PDB entry 6IXN | X-ray diffraction, 1.87 A resolution | chains A and B

== Chain A (and B) ==
Name: Isocitrate dehydrogenase
Source organism: Ostreococcus tauri
Notes: chain B of this document is another copy of the same molecule, construct and numbering; everything in this record applies to it too
Reference sequence: A0A1Y5IEA9 (A0A1Y5IEA9_OSTTA); residues 20-429 here correspond to UniProt positions 61-470 (UniProt number = residue number + 41)
Chain sequence (418 residues; each row starts with the number of its first residue):
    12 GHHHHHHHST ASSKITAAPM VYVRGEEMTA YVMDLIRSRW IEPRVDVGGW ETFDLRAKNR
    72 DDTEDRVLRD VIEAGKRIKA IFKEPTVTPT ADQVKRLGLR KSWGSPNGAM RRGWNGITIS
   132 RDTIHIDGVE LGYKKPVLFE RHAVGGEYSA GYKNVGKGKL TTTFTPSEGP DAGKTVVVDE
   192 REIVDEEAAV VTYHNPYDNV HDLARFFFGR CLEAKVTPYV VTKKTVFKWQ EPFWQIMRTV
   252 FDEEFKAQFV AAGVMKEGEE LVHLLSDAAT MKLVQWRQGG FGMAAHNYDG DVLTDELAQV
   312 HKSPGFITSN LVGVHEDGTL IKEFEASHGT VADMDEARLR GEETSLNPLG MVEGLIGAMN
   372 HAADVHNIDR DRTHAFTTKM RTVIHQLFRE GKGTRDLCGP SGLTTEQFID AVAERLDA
Unresolved in the structure: 12-23, 429
Construct notes: expression tag (12-19)
Ligand contacts:
  - citrate anion (FLC), molecule 1: Thr99, Ser116, Asn118, Arg122, Arg132, Arg152, Tyr159, Asp302, Glu336, Ser338
  - citrate anion (FLC), molecule 2: Lys234, Val237, Asp278
  - NAD (nicotinamide-adenine-dinucleotide), molecule 1: Lys94, Pro96, Thr97, Val98, Thr99, Asn118, Pro315, Gly316, His339, Gly340, Thr341, Val342, Ala343, Asp344, Met345, Ser356, Leu357, Asn358, Asp407
  - NAD, molecule 2: Thr236, Leu276, Asp278, Ala279, Met282, Lys283

== Chain A / chain B interface ==
Contacting residue pairs - 170 pairs, chain A then chain B:
  Thr99(A) - Thr236(B)
  Pro100(A) - Lys239(B)  hydrogen bond (backbone-side chain)
  Asp103(A) - Arg249(B)  salt bridge
  Ser113(A) - Lys239(B)  hydrogen bond
  Trp114(A) - Lys239(B)  hydrogen bond (backbone-side chain)
  Gly115(A) - Lys239(B)
  Glu158(A) - Tyr204(B)  hydrogen bond
  Glu158(A) - Phe238(B)
  Glu158(A) - Trp240(B)
  Tyr159(A) - Lys234(B)
  Tyr159(A) - Val237(B)  hydrophobic
  Tyr159(A) - Phe238(B)
  Ser160(A) - Arg192(B)  hydrogen bond (backbone-side chain)
  Ala161(A) - Arg192(B)
  Ala161(A) - Trp240(B)  hydrophobic
  Gly162(A) - Asp190(B)
  Gly162(A) - Arg192(B)
  Tyr163(A) - Val189(B)
  Tyr163(A) - Lys239(B)
  Tyr163(A) - Trp240(B)  hydrophobic
  Lys164(A) - Val187(B)
  Asn165(A) - Trp240(B)  hydrogen bond (side chain-backbone)
  Asn165(A) - Pro243(B)
  Val166(A) - Phe175(B)  hydrophobic
  Gly167(A) - Phe175(B)
  Lys168(A) - Phe175(B)
  Lys168(A) - Pro177(B)
  Lys168(A) - Ser178(B)  hydrogen bond (backbone-backbone)
  Gly169(A) - Phe175(B)
  Gly169(A) - Thr176(B)
  Gly169(A) - Ser178(B)
  Lys170(A) - Thr174(B)
  Lys170(A) - Phe175(B)
  Lys170(A) - Thr176(B)  hydrogen bond (backbone-backbone)
  Leu171(A) - Thr173(B)
  Leu171(A) - Thr174(B)
  Leu171(A) - Thr203(B)
  Thr172(A) - Thr172(B)
  Thr172(A) - Thr173(B)
  Thr172(A) - Thr174(B)  hydrogen bond (backbone-backbone)
  Thr173(A) - Leu171(B)
  Thr173(A) - Thr172(B)
  Thr173(A) - Thr173(B)
  Thr173(A) - Thr203(B)  hydrogen bond
  Thr174(A) - Lys170(B)
  Thr174(A) - Leu171(B)
  Thr174(A) - Thr172(B)  hydrogen bond (backbone-backbone)
  Phe175(A) - Val166(B)  hydrophobic
  Phe175(A) - Gly167(B)
  Phe175(A) - Lys168(B)
  Phe175(A) - Gly169(B)
  Phe175(A) - Lys170(B)
  Phe175(A) - Ile194(B)  hydrophobic
  Thr176(A) - Gly169(B)
  Thr176(A) - Lys170(B)  hydrogen bond (backbone-backbone)
  Pro177(A) - Lys168(B)
  Ser178(A) - Lys168(B)  hydrogen bond (backbone-backbone)
  Ser178(A) - Gly169(B)
  Glu179(A) - Lys168(B)
  Val187(A) - Lys164(B)
  Val189(A) - Tyr163(B)
  Asp190(A) - Gly162(B)
  Asp190(A) - Thr203(B)
  Arg192(A) - Ser160(B)  hydrogen bond (side chain-backbone)
  Arg192(A) - Ala161(B)
  Arg192(A) - Gly162(B)
  Arg192(A) - Thr203(B)
  Arg192(A) - His205(B)  hydrogen bond
  Ile194(A) - His205(B)
  Asp196(A) - Pro207(B)
  Asp196(A) - Tyr208(B)  hydrogen bond (side chain-backbone)
  Asp196(A) - Asp209(B)  hydrogen bond (side chain-backbone)
  Glu197(A) - Asp209(B)  hydrogen bond (backbone-side chain)
  Glu198(A) - Pro207(B)
  Glu198(A) - Tyr208(B)  hydrogen bond (backbone-backbone)
  Glu198(A) - Asp209(B)  hydrogen bond (backbone-side chain)
  Glu198(A) - His212(B)  salt bridge
  Glu198(A) - Ile247(B)
  Ala199(A) - Asn206(B)
  Ala200(A) - His205(B)
  Ala200(A) - Asn206(B)  hydrogen bond (backbone-backbone)
  Ala200(A) - Tyr208(B)  hydrophobic
  Ala200(A) - Trp240(B)
  Val201(A) - Tyr204(B)
  Val202(A) - Thr203(B)
  Val202(A) - Tyr204(B)  hydrogen bond (backbone-backbone)
  Val202(A) - Trp240(B)
  Thr203(A) - Leu171(B)
  Thr203(A) - Thr173(B)  hydrogen bond
  Thr203(A) - Asp190(B)
  Thr203(A) - Arg192(B)
  Thr203(A) - Val202(B)
  Thr203(A) - Thr203(B)  hydrogen bond
  Tyr204(A) - Glu158(B)  hydrogen bond
  Tyr204(A) - Val201(B)
  Tyr204(A) - Val202(B)  hydrogen bond (backbone-backbone)
  His205(A) - Arg192(B)  hydrogen bond
  His205(A) - Ile194(B)
  His205(A) - Ala200(B)
  Asn206(A) - Ala199(B)
  Asn206(A) - Ala200(B)  hydrogen bond (backbone-backbone)
  Pro207(A) - Asp196(B)
  Pro207(A) - Glu198(B)
  Tyr208(A) - Asp196(B)  hydrogen bond (backbone-side chain)
  Tyr208(A) - Glu198(B)  hydrogen bond (backbone-backbone)
  Tyr208(A) - Ala200(B)  hydrophobic
  Asp209(A) - Asp196(B)  hydrogen bond (backbone-side chain)
  Asp209(A) - Glu197(B)  hydrogen bond (side chain-backbone)
  Asp209(A) - Glu198(B)  hydrogen bond (side chain-backbone)
  His212(A) - Glu198(B)  salt bridge
  Lys234(A) - Tyr159(B)
  Lys234(A) - Tyr299(B)
  Lys234(A) - Asp302(B)  salt bridge
  Thr236(A) - Thr99(B)
  Thr236(A) - Thr101(B)
  Val237(A) - Ser116(B)
  Val237(A) - Tyr159(B)  hydrophobic
  Phe238(A) - Glu158(B)
  Phe238(A) - Tyr159(B)
  Phe238(A) - Tyr299(B)  hydrophobic
  Lys239(A) - Pro100(B)  hydrogen bond (side chain-backbone)
  Lys239(A) - Ser113(B)  hydrogen bond
  Lys239(A) - Trp114(B)  hydrogen bond (side chain-backbone)
  Lys239(A) - Gly115(B)
  Lys239(A) - Tyr163(B)
  Trp240(A) - Glu158(B)
  Trp240(A) - Ala161(B)  hydrophobic
  Trp240(A) - Tyr163(B)  hydrophobic
  Trp240(A) - Asn165(B)  hydrogen bond (backbone-side chain)
  Trp240(A) - Ala200(B)  hydrophobic
  Trp240(A) - Val202(B)
  Glu242(A) - Ala102(B)
  Pro243(A) - Asn165(B)
  Trp245(A) - Asp103(B)  hydrogen bond
  Gln246(A) - Asp103(B)
  Ile247(A) - Glu198(B)
  Arg249(A) - Asp103(B)  salt bridge
  Ser277(A) - Tyr299(B)
  Asp278(A) - Asp302(B)
  Asp278(A) - Asp306(B)
  Ala279(A) - Asp306(B)  hydrogen bond (backbone-side chain)
  Thr281(A) - Val303(B)
  Thr281(A) - Asp306(B)
  Thr281(A) - Glu307(B)  hydrogen bond (side chain-backbone)
  Met282(A) - Asp306(B)
  Met282(A) - Gln310(B)
  Met282(A) - Pro315(B)  hydrophobic
  Val285(A) - Gln310(B)
  Val285(A) - Val311(B)  hydrophobic
  Gln286(A) - Gln310(B)
  Tyr299(A) - Lys234(B)
  Tyr299(A) - Phe238(B)  hydrophobic
  Tyr299(A) - Ser277(B)
  Tyr299(A) - Asp300(B)  hydrogen bond
  Asp300(A) - Tyr299(B)  hydrogen bond
  Asp302(A) - Lys234(B)  salt bridge
  Asp302(A) - Asp278(B)
  Val303(A) - Thr281(B)
  Val303(A) - Val303(B)  hydrophobic
  Asp306(A) - Asp278(B)
  Asp306(A) - Ala279(B)  hydrogen bond (side chain-backbone)
  Asp306(A) - Thr281(B)
  Asp306(A) - Met282(B)
  Glu307(A) - Thr281(B)  hydrogen bond (backbone-side chain)
  Glu307(A) - Glu307(B)
  Gln310(A) - Met282(B)
  Gln310(A) - Val285(B)
  Gln310(A) - Gln286(B)
  Val311(A) - Val285(B)  hydrophobic
  Pro315(A) - Met282(B)  hydrophobic
Also at the interface, not in a pair above, chain A (84 interface residues in all): Thr101, Ala102, Ser116, Val195, Asn210, Lys235, Lys283, Asp344
Also at the interface, not in a pair above, chain B (81 interface residues in all): Glu179, Lys235, Glu242, Trp245, Lys283, Asp344

== Overview ==
The interface between chain A and chain B involves 84 residues on one side and 81 on the other, with 44
hydrogen bonds and 6 salt bridges. Polar contacts include Asp103(A)-Arg249(B), Glu198(A)-His212(B) and
Lys234(A)-Asp302(B). Chain A binds citrate anion and NAD.
Both chains are Isocitrate dehydrogenase (Ostreococcus tauri). Entry 6IXN (Crystal structure of isocitrate
dehydrogenase from Ostreococcus tauri in complex with NAD+ and citrate) was determined by X-ray diffraction,
deposited together with 7E2W, 6IXL and 6IXT.
